Entry 5L2L (X-ray diffraction, 1.55 A resolution); this record covers chains A and G of the 8 polymer chains in the assembly.

== Chain A ==
Molecule: Nab2p
From: Saccharomyces cerevisiae YJM1574
UniProt: A0A0C6D5P3 (A0A0C6D5P3_YEASX); residues 407-483 here correspond to UniProt positions 379-455 (UniProt number = residue number - 28)
Sequence (77 residues; numbered 407 to 483; the number before each row is that of its first residue):
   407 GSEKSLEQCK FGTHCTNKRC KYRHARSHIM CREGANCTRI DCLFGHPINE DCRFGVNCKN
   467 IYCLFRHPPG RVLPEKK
Unresolved in the structure: 407, 480-483
Sequence notes: conflict Gly407 (Pro379 in A0A0C6D5P3), Ser408 (Val380 in A0A0C6D5P3)
Metal / ion sites: Zn2+ site 1: Glu413 (shared with A3(G) of chain G); Zn2+ site 2: Cys415, Cys421, Cys426, His430; Zn2+ site 3: Cys437, Cys443, Cys448, His452; Zn2+ site 4: Cys458, Cys464, Cys469, His473
From the paper describing this entry:
  - binding site for the 12-nt RNA strand: Cys437, Arg438, Arg445, Asp447, Leu449, Phe450
  - Zn2+ coordination: Cys421, Cys437, Cys464
  - binding site for the 12-nt RNA strand: Lys416, Phe417, Cys421, Thr422, Glu456, Arg459, Phe460, Cys464, Lys465, Phe471
  - mutagenesis - F450A (14.4 kDa): decreased binding to A12 RNA

== Chain G ==
Molecule: 12-nt RNA strand
Sequence (12 nucleotides; each row starts with the number of its first residue):
     1 AAAAAAAAAA AG
Unresolved in the structure: 1-2
Metal / ion sites: Zn2+: A3 (shared with Glu413(A) of chain A)

== Interface between chain A and chain G ==
Contacting residue pairs - 12 pairs, chain A then chain G:
  Glu413(A) with A3(G), hydrogen bond to the base
  Gln414(A) with A3(G), hydrogen bond to the base
  Cys415(A) with A3(G), base contact
  Lys416(A) with A3(G), hydrogen bond to the base
  Phe417(A) with A3(G), base contact
  Thr422(A) with A4(G), hydrogen bond to the sugar
  Asn423(A) with A4(G), sugar contact
  Lys424(A) with A8(G), hydrogen bond to the base
  Arg425(A) with A7(G), salt bridge to the phosphate; A8(G), hydrogen bond to the phosphate
  Lys427(A) with A3(G), salt bridge to the phosphate
  Tyr428(A) with A3(G), hydrogen bond to the phosphate
Also at the interface, not in a pair above, chain G (5 interface residues in all): A6

== Overview ==
11 residues of chain A face 5 of chain G across their interface; the contacts include 7 hydrogen bonds and 2
salt bridges. Polar contacts include Glu413(A)-A3(G), Gln414(A)-A3(G) and Lys416(A)-A3(G). The paper reports a
binding site for the 12-nt RNA strand at Cys437(A), Arg438(A) and Arg445(A) among others; F450A of chain A
reduces binding to A12 RNA.
Here chain A is Nab2p (Saccharomyces cerevisiae YJM1574) and chain G is a 12-nt RNA strand. Entry 5L2L (Nab2
Zn fingers 5-7 bound to A11G RNA) was determined by X-ray diffraction.
